Entry 8W8N (X-ray diffraction, 2.69 A resolution); this record covers chains A and C of the 9 polymer chains in the assembly.

Chain A:
Molecule: DNA-directed RNA polymerase subunit alpha
Organism: Thermus thermophilus HB8
Notes: EC 2.7.7.6
Reference sequence: Q5SHR6 (RPOA_THET8); residue numbers follow UniProt; this construct covers 1-315
Chain sequence (315 residues; row label = number of the first residue in the row):
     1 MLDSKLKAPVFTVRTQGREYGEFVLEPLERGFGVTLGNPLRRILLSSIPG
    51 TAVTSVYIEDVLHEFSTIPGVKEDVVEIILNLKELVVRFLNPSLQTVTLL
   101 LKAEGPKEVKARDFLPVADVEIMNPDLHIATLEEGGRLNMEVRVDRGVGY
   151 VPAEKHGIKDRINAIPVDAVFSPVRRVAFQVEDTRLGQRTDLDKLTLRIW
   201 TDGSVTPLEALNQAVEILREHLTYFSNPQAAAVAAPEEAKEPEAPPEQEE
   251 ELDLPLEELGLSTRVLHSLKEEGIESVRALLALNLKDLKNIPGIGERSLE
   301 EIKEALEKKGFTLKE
Disordered / not traced: 1-3, 231-315

Chain C:
Molecule: DNA-directed RNA polymerase subunit beta
Organism: Thermus thermophilus HB8
Notes: EC 2.7.7.6
Reference sequence: Q8RQE9 (RPOB_THET8); residues 1-1119 here = UniProt positions 1-1119
Chain sequence (1119 residues; row label = number of the first residue in the row):
     1 MEIKRFGRIREVIPLPPLTEIQVESYRRALQADVPPEKRENVGIQAAFRE
    51 TFPIEEEDKGKGGLVLDFLEYRLGEPPFPQDECREKDLTYQAPLYARLQL
   101 IHKDTGLIKEDEVFLGHIPLMTEDGSFIINGADRVIVSQIHRSPGVYFTP
   151 DPARPGRYIASIIPLPKRGPWIDLEVEPNGVVSMKVNKRKFPLVLLLRVL
   201 GYDQETLARELGAYGELVQGLMDESVFAMRPEEALIRLFTLLRPGDPPKR
   251 DKAVAYVYGLIADPRRYDLGEAGRYKAEEKLGIRLSGRTLARFEDGEFKD
   301 EVFLPTLRYLFALTAGVPGHEVDDIDHLGNRRIRTVGELMTDQFRVGLAR
   351 LARGVRERMLMGSEDSLTPAKLVNSRPLEAAIREFFSRSQLSQFKDETNP
   401 LSSLRHKRRISALGPGGLTRERAGFDVRDVHRTHYGRICPVETPEGANIG
   451 LITSLAAYARVDELGFIRTPYRRVVGGVVTDEVVYMTATEEDRYTIAQAN
   501 TPLEGNRIAAERVVARRKGEPVIVSPEEVEFMDVSPKQVFSVNTNLIPFL
   551 EHDDANRALMGSNMQTQAVPLIRAQAPVVMTGLEERVVRDSLAALYAEED
   601 GEVAKVDGNRIVVRYEDGRLVEYPLRRFYRSNQGTALDQRPRVVVGQRVR
   651 KGDLLADGPASENGFLALGQNVLVAIMPFDGYNFEDAIVISEELLKRDFY
   701 TSIHIERYEIEARDTKLGPERITRDIPHLSEAALRDLDEEGVVRIGAEVK
   751 PGDILVGRTSFKGESEPTPEERLLRSIFGEKARDVKDTSLRVPPGEGGIV
   801 VRTVRLRRGDPGVELKPGVREVVRVYVAQKRKLQVGDKLANRHGNKGVVA
   851 KILPVEDMPHLPDGTPVDVILNPLGVPSRMNLGQILETHLGLAGYFLGQR
   901 YISPIFDGAKEPEIKELLAQAFEVYFGKRKGEGFGVDKREVEVLRRAEKL
   951 GLVTPGKTPEEQLKELFLQGKVVLYDGRTGEPIEGPIVVGQMFIMKLYHM
  1001 VEDKMHARSTGPYSLITQQPLGGKAQFGGQRFGEMEVWALEAYGAAHTLQ
  1051 EMLTLKSDDIEGRNAAYEAIIKGEDVPEPSVPESFRVLVKELQALALDVQ
  1101 TLDEKDNPVDIFEGLASKR
Disordered / not traced: 57-62, 1119

How chain A and chain C interact:
Residue-residue contacts - 81 pairs, chain A then chain C:
  Glu-22(A) / Phe-934(C)
  Val-34(A) / Arg-939(C)
  Val-34(A) / Thr-979(C)
  Val-34(A) / Gly-980(C)
  Asn-38(A) / Gly-977(C)
  Asn-38(A) / Arg-978(C)  hydrogen bond (side chain-backbone)
  Asn-38(A) / Thr-979(C)  hydrogen bond (side chain-backbone)
  Asn-38(A) / Gly-980(C)  hydrogen bond (side chain-backbone)
  Arg-41(A) / His-860(C)  hydrogen bond
  Arg-41(A) / Gly-864(C)
  Arg-42(A) / Glu-856(C)  hydrogen bond (side chain-backbone)
  Arg-42(A) / Asp-857(C)  salt bridge
  Arg-42(A) / Gly-977(C)  hydrogen bond (side chain-backbone)
  Arg-42(A) / Arg-978(C)
  Ser-46(A) / Glu-856(C)
  Leu-62(A) / Ile-745(C)  hydrophobic
  Leu-62(A) / Gly-746(C)
  His-63(A) / Ile-745(C)
  His-63(A) / Ile-799(C)
  His-63(A) / Val-800(C)
  His-63(A) / Val-801(C)
  Glu-64(A) / Lys-830(C)  salt bridge
  Phe-65(A) / Phe-628(C)
  Phe-65(A) / Ile-703(C)  hydrophobic
  Phe-65(A) / Val-801(C)  hydrophobic
  Phe-65(A) / Ala-828(C)  hydrophobic
  Ser-66(A) / Phe-628(C)
  Thr-67(A) / Gly-608(C)
  Thr-67(A) / Asn-609(C)  hydrogen bond
  Ile-68(A) / Asp-607(C)
  Pro-69(A) / Asp-607(C)
  Gly-70(A) / Asp-607(C)  hydrogen bond (backbone-side chain)
  Val-71(A) / Asp-607(C)  hydrogen bond (backbone-side chain)
  Val-71(A) / Gly-608(C)  hydrogen bond (backbone-backbone)
  Lys-72(A) / Val-606(C)
  Lys-72(A) / Gly-608(C)
  Lys-72(A) / Pro-641(C)
  Lys-72(A) / Val-643(C)  hydrogen bond (side chain-backbone)
  Asp-74(A) / Arg-627(C)  salt bridge
  Asp-74(A) / Arg-640(C)
  Leu-80(A) / Arg-573(C)
  Leu-80(A) / Asp-698(C)
  Lys-83(A) / Lys-696(C)  hydrogen bond (side chain-backbone)
  Lys-83(A) / Asp-698(C)  salt bridge
  Glu-133(A) / Lys-605(C)
  Glu-133(A) / Val-606(C)  hydrogen bond (side chain-backbone)
  Glu-133(A) / Asp-607(C)
  Glu-133(A) / Arg-610(C)  salt bridge
  Tyr-150(A) / Glu-692(C)
  Tyr-150(A) / Leu-695(C)
  Tyr-150(A) / Lys-696(C)
  Tyr-150(A) / Lys-832(C)
  Ile-162(A) / Arg-744(C)
  Asn-163(A) / Arg-744(C)
  Asp-168(A) / Lys-832(C)  salt bridge
  Arg-176(A) / Asp-863(C)  hydrogen bond (side chain-backbone)
  Arg-176(A) / Gly-864(C)
  Arg-176(A) / Thr-865(C)
  Val-177(A) / Gly-864(C)
  Ala-178(A) / Pro-862(C)
  Ala-178(A) / Asp-863(C)
  Ala-178(A) / Gly-864(C)
  Phe-179(A) / Asp-937(C)
  Phe-179(A) / Arg-939(C)  hydrogen bond (backbone-side chain)
  Gln-180(A) / Pro-862(C)  hydrogen bond (side chain-backbone)
  Gln-180(A) / Arg-929(C)
  Gln-180(A) / Phe-934(C)
  Gln-180(A) / Gly-935(C)
  Gln-180(A) / Asp-937(C)
  Val-181(A) / Asp-937(C)  hydrogen bond (backbone-side chain)
  Val-181(A) / Lys-938(C)  hydrogen bond (backbone-backbone)
  Val-181(A) / Arg-939(C)
  Glu-182(A) / Phe-934(C)
  Glu-182(A) / Gly-935(C)  hydrogen bond (side chain-backbone)
  Asp-183(A) / Lys-938(C)  salt bridge
  Asp-191(A) / Lys-938(C)  salt bridge
  Leu-192(A) / Lys-938(C)  hydrogen bond (backbone-side chain)
  Asp-193(A) / Lys-938(C)  salt bridge
  Thr-196(A) / Phe-934(C)
  Arg-198(A) / Glu-932(C)  salt bridge
  Arg-198(A) / Phe-934(C)
Also at the interface, not in a pair above, chain A (43 interface residues in all): Leu-45, Val-76, Thr-131, Val-170, Trp-200
Also at the interface, not in a pair above, chain C (51 interface residues in all): Ile-572, Arg-642, Val-644, Val-645, Gln-829, Val-855, Asp-976

In short:
Chain A and chain C form an interface of 43 and 51 residues respectively; the contacts include 20 hydrogen
bonds and 10 salt bridges. Polar pairs include Arg-42(A)/Asp-857(C), Glu-64(A)/Lys-830(C) and
Asp-74(A)/Arg-627(C).
Here chain A is DNA-directed RNA polymerase subunit alpha and chain C is DNA-directed RNA polymerase subunit
beta, both from Thermus thermophilus HB8. Entry 8W8N (Thermus thermophilus initiation transcription complex in
the pre-translocated state) was determined by X-ray diffraction (same publication as 8W8O and 8W8P).
